PDB entry 7L8F | electron microscopy, 3.66 A resolution | chains A and H of the 8 polymer chains in the assembly

[Chain A]
Name: Envelope glycoprotein gp160
Source organism: Human immunodeficiency virus 1
Notes: fragment: GP120 domain, residues 30-661
UniProt: Q2N0S5 (Q2N0S5_9HIV1); the construct lacks a stretch of the UniProt sequence and is renumbered around it, so the offset changes along the chain: 31-141 = UniProt 30-140; 150-185 = UniProt 141-176; 188-309 = UniProt 187-308; 312-323 = UniProt 309-320; 2 more segments
Sequence (664 residues; row label = number of the first residue in the row; note: 13 numbers in that range are skipped by the numbering (no residue carries them; nothing is unmodelled there); a row labelled like 185A-185J holds insertion residues (185A, then the next letters in order); numbers below 1 keep their minus sign (Met-1 is residue -1)):
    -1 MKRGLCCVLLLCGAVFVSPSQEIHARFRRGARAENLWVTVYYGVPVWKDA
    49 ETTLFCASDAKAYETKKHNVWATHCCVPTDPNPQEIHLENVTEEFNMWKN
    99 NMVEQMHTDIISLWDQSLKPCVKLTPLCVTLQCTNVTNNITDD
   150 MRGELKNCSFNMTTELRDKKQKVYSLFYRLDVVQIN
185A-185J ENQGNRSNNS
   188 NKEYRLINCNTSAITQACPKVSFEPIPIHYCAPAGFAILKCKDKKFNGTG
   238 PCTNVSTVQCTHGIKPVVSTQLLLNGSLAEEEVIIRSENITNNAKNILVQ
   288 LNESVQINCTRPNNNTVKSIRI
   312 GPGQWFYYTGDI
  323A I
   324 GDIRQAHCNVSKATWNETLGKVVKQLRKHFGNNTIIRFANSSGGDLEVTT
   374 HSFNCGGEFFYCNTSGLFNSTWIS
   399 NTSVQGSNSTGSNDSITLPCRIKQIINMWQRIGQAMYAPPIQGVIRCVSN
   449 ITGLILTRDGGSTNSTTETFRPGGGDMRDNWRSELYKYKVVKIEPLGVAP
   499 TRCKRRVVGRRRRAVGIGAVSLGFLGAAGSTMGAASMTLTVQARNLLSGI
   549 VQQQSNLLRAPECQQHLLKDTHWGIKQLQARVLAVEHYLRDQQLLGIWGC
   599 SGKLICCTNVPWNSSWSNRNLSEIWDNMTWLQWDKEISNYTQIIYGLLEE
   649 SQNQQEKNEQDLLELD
Unresolved in the structure: -1 to 32, 59-63, 185A-185J, 399-410, 507-664
Disulfide bonds: Cys54-Cys73, Cys119-Cys205, Cys126-Cys196, Cys131-Cys157, Cys218-Cys247, Cys228-Cys239, Cys296-Cys331, Cys378-Cys445, Cys385-Cys418
Covalently attached groups: N-acetylglucosamine (NAG) linked to Asn88, Asn133, Asn156, Asn160, Asn197, Asn234, Asn241, Asn276, Asn289, Asn295, Asn301, Asn332, Asn339, Asn355, Asn363, Asn386, Asn392, Asn448; glycan linked to Asn262
Differences from the reference sequence: initiating methionine (-1); expression tag (0-30); conflict Lys64 (Glu63 in Q2N0S5), Cys73 (Ala72 in Q2N0S5), Thr240 (Pro239 in Q2N0S5), 20 further conflict positions vs the reference (Q2N0S5) not listed
From the paper describing this entry:
  - post-translational modification sites: Asn156, Asn301

[Chain H]
Name: Rh.33172 pAbC-2 Heavy Chain
Source organism: Macaca mulatta
Sequence (127 residues; row label = number of the first residue in the row; X marks 127 residues of unknown identity (built as UNK)):
     1 XXXXXXXXXXXXXXXXXXXXXXXXXXXXXXXXXXXXXXXXXXXXXXXXXX
    51 XXXXXXXXXXXXXXXXXXXXXXXXXXXXXXXXXXXXXXXXXXXXXXXXXX
   101 XXXXXXXXXXXXXXXXXXXXXXXXXXX

[Chain A / chain H interface]
Interface residues of chain A (facing chain H), 14 residues: Gln170, Lys171, Val172, Tyr173, Thr303, Val304, Lys305, Ser306, Ile307, Trp316, Tyr318, Tyr319, Ile323A, Gln440
From the paper, about this interface:
  - epitope / paratope residues, chain A: Gln170(A), Val304(A)

[In short]
No residue of chain A is in contact with chain H. From the paper: epitope/paratope residues Gln170(A) and
Val304(A); modification sites Asn156(A) and Asn301(A).
Here chain A is Envelope glycoprotein gp160 (Human immunodeficiency virus 1) and chain H is Rh.33172 pAbC-2
Heavy Chain (Macaca mulatta). Entry 7L8F (BG505 SOSIP.v5.2(7S) in complex with the polyclonal Fab pAbC-2 from
animal Rh.33172 (Wk38 time point)) was determined by electron microscopy together with 7L7T, 7L7U, 7L85, 7L86,
7L87, 7L88 and 15 further entries from the same study.
